PDB entry 8JCB | electron microscopy, 9.50 A resolution (very low resolution: no residue pairs are listed; an interface is given only as per-side residue counts) | chains F and N of the 16 polymer chains in the assembly

== Chain F ==
Protein: T-cell surface glycoprotein CD3 epsilon chain
Organism: Homo sapiens
UniProtKB: P07766 (CD3E_HUMAN); residue numbers follow UniProt; this construct covers 1-207
Amino-acid sequence (207 residues; each row starts with the number of its first residue):
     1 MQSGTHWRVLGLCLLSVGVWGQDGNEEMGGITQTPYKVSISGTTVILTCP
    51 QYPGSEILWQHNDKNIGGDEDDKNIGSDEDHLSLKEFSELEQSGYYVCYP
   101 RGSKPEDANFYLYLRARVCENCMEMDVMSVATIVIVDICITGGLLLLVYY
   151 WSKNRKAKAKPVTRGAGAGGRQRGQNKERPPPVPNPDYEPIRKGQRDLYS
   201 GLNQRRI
Disordered / not traced: 1-32, 70-73, 155-207
Disulfide bonds: Cys49-Cys98, Cys119-Cys122

== Chain N ==
Protein: T cell receptor gamma variable 5, T cell receptor gamma constant 1
Organism: Homo sapiens
UniProtKB: chimeric construct of A0A0B4J1U4, P0CF51: residues 4-103 from A0A0B4J1U4 (TRGV5_HUMAN) positions 19-118 (UniProt number = residue number + 15); residues 125-297 from P0CF51 positions 1-173 (UniProt number = residue number - 124)
Amino-acid sequence (331 residues; numbered -33 to 297; the number before each row is that of its first residue; numbers below 1 keep their minus sign (Met-33 is residue -33)):
   -33 MDMRVPAQLLGLLLLWLSGARCMDYKDDDDKGGSETGSSNLEGGTKSVTR
    17 PTRSSAEITCDLTVINAFYIHWYLHQEGKAPQRLLYYDVSNSKDVLESGL
    67 SPGKYYTHTPRRWSWILILRNLIENDSGVYYCATWDRGNPKTHYYKKLFG
   117 SGTTLVVTDKQLDADVSPKPTIFLPSIAETKLQKAGTYLCLLEKFFPDVI
   167 KIHWQEKKSNTILGSQEGNTMKTNDTYMKFSWLTVPEKSLDKEHRCIVRH
   217 ENNKNGVDQEIIFPPIKTDVITMDPKDNCSKDANDTLLLQLTNTSAYYMY
   267 LLLLLKSVVYFAIITCCLLRRTAFCCNGEKS
Disordered / not traced: -33 to 10, 103-110, 232-251, 289-297
Construct notes: initiating methionine (-33); expression tag (-32 to 3); linker (104-124)
UniProt features mapped onto this chain:
  - glycosylation (N-linked (GlcNAc...) asparagine): Asn91, Asn190, Asn244, Asn250, Asn259
Disulfide bonds: Cys26-Cys98, Cys156-Cys212
What the authors report for this chain:
  - mutagenesis - R86Q: abolished signaling in response to APCs
  - mutagenesis - R86Q: unchanged expression
  - mutagenesis - R86Q: unchanged signaling in response to anti-CD3 antibodies
  - mutagenesis - Y72E/R86H, R86Q: abolished binding to CD1d-alpha-GalCer tetramers

== Interface between chain F and chain N ==
At this resolution (10 A) residue pairs are not listed: 9 residues of chain F and 7 of chain N lie at the interface.

== Overview ==
9 residues of chain F face 7 of chain N across their interface. From the paper: Y72E/R86H and R86Q of chain N
abolish binding to CD1d-alpha-GalCer tetramers; R86Q of chain N abolishes signaling in response to APCs.
Chain F is T-cell surface glycoprotein CD3 epsilon chain and chain N is T cell receptor gamma variable 5, T
cell receptor gamma constant 1, both from Homo sapiens; the structure, Vgamma5 Vdelta1 T cell receptor
complex, was determined by electron microscopy together with 8JBV, 8JC0, 8WXE, 8WY0, 8WYI and 8YC0 from the
same study.
